PDB entry 6V1J | X-ray diffraction, 1.30 A resolution | chain A

[Chain A]
Protein: Carbapenem-hydrolyzing beta-lactamase KPC
From: Klebsiella pneumoniae
Notes: EC 3.5.2.6
UniProt: Q9F663 (BLKPC_KLEPN); the author numbering skips numbers that UniProt does not, so the offset changes along the chain: 25-57 = UniProt 25-57; 59-252 = UniProt 58-251; 254-295 = UniProt 252-293
Amino-acid sequence (290 residues; numbered 4 to 295; 2 numbers in that range are skipped by the numbering (no residue carries them; nothing is unmodelled there); the number before each row is that of its first residue):
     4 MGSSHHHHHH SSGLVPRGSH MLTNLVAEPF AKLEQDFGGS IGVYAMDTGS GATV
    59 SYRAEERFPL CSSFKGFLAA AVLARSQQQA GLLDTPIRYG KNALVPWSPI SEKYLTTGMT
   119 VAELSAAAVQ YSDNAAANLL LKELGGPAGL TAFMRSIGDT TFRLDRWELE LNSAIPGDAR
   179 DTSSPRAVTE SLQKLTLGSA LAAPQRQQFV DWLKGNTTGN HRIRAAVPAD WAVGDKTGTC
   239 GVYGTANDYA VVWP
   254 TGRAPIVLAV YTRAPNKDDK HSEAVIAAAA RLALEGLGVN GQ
Unresolved in the structure: 4-23
Disulfides: Cys69-Cys238
Covalent attachments: compound RM9 linked to Ser70
Sequence notes: expression tag (4-24)
Small-molecule neighbours:
  - QNA ((1AR,7BS)-5-fluoranyl-2,2-bis(oxidanyl)-1A,7B-dihydro-1H-cyclopropa[c][1,2]benzoxaborinine-4-carboxylic acid): Pro107, Ile108, Glu110, Lys111, Tyr129
  - RM9 ((1aR,7bS)-5-fluoro-2-hydroxy-1,1a,2,7b-tetrahydrocyclopropa[c][1,2]benzoxaborinine-4-carboxylic acid): Cys69, Lys73, Trp105, Ser130, Asn132, Asn170, Thr216, Arg220, Lys234, Thr235, Gly236, Thr237, Cys238

[Summary]
Chain A binds compound QNA. Compound RM9 is covalently linked to Ser70.
Chain A is Carbapenem-hydrolyzing beta-lactamase KPC (Klebsiella pneumoniae); the structure, Structure of
KPC-2 bound to QPX7728 at 1.30 A, was determined by X-ray diffraction together with 6V1M, 6V1O and 6V1P from
the same study.
